Entry 8PBD (electron microscopy, 2.83 A resolution); this record covers chains I and T of the 21 polymer chains in the assembly.

== Chain I ==
Molecule: DNA repair protein RAD51 homolog 1
From: Homo sapiens
UniProt: Q06609 (RAD51_HUMAN); residues 1-339 here = UniProt positions 1-339
Sequence (339 residues; numbered 1 to 339; the number before each row is that of its first residue):
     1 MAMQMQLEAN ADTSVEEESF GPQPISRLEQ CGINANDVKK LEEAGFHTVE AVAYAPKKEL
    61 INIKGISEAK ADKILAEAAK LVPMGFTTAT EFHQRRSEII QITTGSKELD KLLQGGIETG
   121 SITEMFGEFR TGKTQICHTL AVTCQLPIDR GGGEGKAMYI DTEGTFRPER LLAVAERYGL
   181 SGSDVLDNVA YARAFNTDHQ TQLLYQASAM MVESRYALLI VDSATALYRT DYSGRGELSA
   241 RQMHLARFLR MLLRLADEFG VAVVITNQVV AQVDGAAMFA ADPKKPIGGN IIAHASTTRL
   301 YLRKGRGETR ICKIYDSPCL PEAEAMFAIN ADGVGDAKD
Disordered / not traced: 1-20, 275-282
Metal / ion sites: Ca2+ site 1: Thr134, Glu163 (together with ATP); Ca2+ site 2: Ala293, Ser296 (together with ATP)
Ligand contacts:
  - ATP (adenosine-5'-triphosphate), molecule 1: Glu128, Phe129, Arg130, Thr131, Gly132, Lys133, Thr134, Gln135, Glu163, Arg170, Arg310, Ile329, Asn330, Ala331
  - ATP, molecule 2: Ala293, His294, Ser296, Ile314, Asp316, Ser317, Pro318, Cys319, Leu320, Pro321, Glu322
What the authors report for this chain:
  - mutagenesis - D184A, D184A/D187A: decreased binding to Breast cancer type 2 susceptibility protein
  - mutagenesis - D184A, D184A/D187A: decreased binding to BRC4

== Chain T ==
Molecule: DNA strand 1
Sequence (27 nucleotides; row label = number of the first residue in the row):
     1 GGAGGAGGAG GAGGAGGAGG AGGAGGA

== How chain I and chain T interact ==
Contacting residue pairs - 18 pairs, chain I then chain T:
  Arg229(I) - DA3(T)  salt bridge to the phosphate
  Arg235(I) - DG1(T)  base contact
  Leu238(I) - DG1(T)  sugar contact
  Arg241(I) - DG1(T)  phosphate contact
  Arg241(I) - DG2(T)  salt bridge to the phosphate
  Gln242(I) - DG1(T)  phosphate contact
  Val270(I) - DA3(T)  phosphate contact
  Val270(I) - DG4(T)  phosphate contact
  Ala271(I) - DA3(T)  base contact
  Ala271(I) - DG4(T)  hydrogen bond to the phosphate
  Val273(I) - DA3(T)  base contact
  Val273(I) - DG4(T)  base contact
  Asp274(I) - DA3(T)  base contact
  Ile287(I) - DG2(T)  phosphate contact
  Gly288(I) - DG2(T)  hydrogen bond to the phosphate
  Gly289(I) - DG1(T)  sugar contact
  Gly289(I) - DG2(T)  phosphate contact
  Asn290(I) - DG1(T)  hydrogen bond to the phosphate
Other interface residues (no listed pair), chain I (16 interface residues in all): Gln272, Pro286, Ile291

== Overview ==
16 residues of chain I face 4 of chain T across their interface; the contacts include 3 hydrogen bonds and 2
salt bridges. Among the polar pairs are Ala271(I)-DG4(T), Gly288(I)-DG2(T) and Asn290(I)-DG1(T). From the
paper: D184A and D184A/D187A of chain I reduce binding to Breast cancer type 2 susceptibility protein; D184A
and D184A/D187A of chain I reduce binding to BRC4.
Here chain I is DNA repair protein RAD51 homolog 1 (Homo sapiens) and chain T is DNA strand 1. Entry 8PBD
(RAD51 filament on dsDNA bound by the BRCA2 c-terminus) was determined by electron microscopy (same
publication as 8PBC).
